4QIK - chains A and D of the 3 polymer chains in the assembly; structure by X-ray diffraction, 1.90 A resolution.

# Chain A
Protein: Roquin-1
Source organism: Homo sapiens
Notes: fragment: ROQ domain
UniProtKB: Q5TC82 (RC3H1_HUMAN); residues 88-407 here = UniProt positions 88-407
Chain sequence (330 residues; numbered 86 to 415; the number before each row is that of its first residue):
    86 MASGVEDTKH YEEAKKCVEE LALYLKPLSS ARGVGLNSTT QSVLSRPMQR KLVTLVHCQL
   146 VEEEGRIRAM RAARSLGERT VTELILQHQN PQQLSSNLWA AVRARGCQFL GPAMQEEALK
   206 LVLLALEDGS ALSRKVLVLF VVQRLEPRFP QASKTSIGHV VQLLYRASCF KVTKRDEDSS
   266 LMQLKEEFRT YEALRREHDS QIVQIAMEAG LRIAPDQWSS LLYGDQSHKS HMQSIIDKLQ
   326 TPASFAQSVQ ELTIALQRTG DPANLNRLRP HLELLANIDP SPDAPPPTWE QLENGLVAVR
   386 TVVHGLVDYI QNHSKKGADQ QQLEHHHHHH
Not modelled in the structure: 86-88, 257-264, 399-415
Sequence notes: expression tag (86-87, 408-415)
Modified residues: Mse86 (selenomethionine); Mse133, Mse155, Mse199, Mse267, Mse292, Mse317 (selenomethionine; parent Met)
UniProt features mapped onto this chain:
  - mutagenesis: Arg135 to Lys136 (No effect on CDE RNA-binding but abolishes dsRNA binding; when associated with E-164 or A-322-323-A), Arg164 (R164E: No effect on CDE RNA-binding but abolishes dsRNA binding; when associated with 135-E-E-136), Arg219 to Lys220 (Strongly decreases binding to RNA containing CDE stem-loop motifs. Abolishes binding to RNA containing CDE stem-loop motifs and dsRNA; when associated with 259-A-A-260), Lys239 to Thr240 (Abolishes CDE RNA-binding but no effect on dsRNA binding), Gln247 to Arg251 (Abolishes CDE RNA-binding but no effect on dsRNA binding), Lys259 to Arg260 (Strongly decreases binding to RNA containing CDE stem-loop motifs. Abolishes binding to RNA containing CDE stem-loop motifs and dsRNA; when associated with 219-A-A-220), Gln318 to Ser319 (Slightly reduces stem-loop RNA and dsRNA binding), Asp322 to Lys323 (No effect on CDE RNA-binding but abolishes dsRNA binding; when associated with 135-E-E-136)
Reported in the primary citation:
  - binding site for the 23-nt RNA strand: Gln318, Ser319, Asp322, Lys323
  - binding site for the 23-nt RNA strand (chain D): Arg135, Lys136, Arg164
  - mutagenesis - K239E/T240A, Q247A/Y250A/R251E: abolished binding to the 23-nt RNA strand (chain D)

# Chain D
Molecule: 23-nt RNA strand
Sequence (23 nucleotides; numbered 1 to 23; the number before each row is that of its first residue):
     1 ACAUGUUUUC UGUGAAAACG GAG
Not modelled in the structure: 1-4, 23

# How chain A and chain D interact
Residue-residue contacts (11):
  Arg131(A) with G20(D), hydrogen bond to the base; G21(D), hydrogen bond to the base; A22(D), base contact
  Pro132(A) with C19(D), phosphate contact
  Arg135(A) with A18(D), salt bridge to the phosphate; G20(D), hydrogen bond to the base
  Lys136(A) with A17(D), salt bridge to the phosphate; A18(D), salt bridge to the phosphate
  Arg164(A) with A18(D), salt bridge to the phosphate
  Gln318(A) with A17(D), base contact; A18(D), base contact
Other interface residues (no listed pair), chain A (7 interface residues in all): Ser160

# In short
Chain A and chain D form an interface of 7 and 6 residues respectively; the contacts include 3 hydrogen bonds
and 4 salt bridges. Polar pairs include Arg131(A)-G20(D), Arg131(A)-G21(D) and Arg135(A)-G20(D). The paper
reports a binding site for the 23-nt RNA strand at Gln318(A), Ser319(A) and Asp322(A) among others;
K239E/T240A and Q247A/Y250A/R251E of chain A abolish binding to the 23-nt RNA strand (chain D).
Here chain A is Roquin-1 (Homo sapiens) and chain D is a 23-nt RNA strand. Entry 4QIK (Crystal structure of
the ROQ domain of human Roquin in complex with the TNF23 RNA duplex) was determined by X-ray diffraction (same
publication as 4QIL).
